4FQR - chains C and c of the 12 polymer chains in the assembly; structure by X-ray diffraction, 4.10 A resolution (low resolution: residue-level contacts below are approximate; hydrogen-bond / salt-bridge calls are withheld).

Chain C:
Protein: Hemagglutinin HA1 chain
From: Influenza A virus
Reference sequence: Q91MA7 (HEMA_I68A4); residues 11-329 here correspond to UniProt positions 27-345 (UniProt number = residue number + 16)
Amino-acid sequence (323 residues; each row starts with the number of its first residue):
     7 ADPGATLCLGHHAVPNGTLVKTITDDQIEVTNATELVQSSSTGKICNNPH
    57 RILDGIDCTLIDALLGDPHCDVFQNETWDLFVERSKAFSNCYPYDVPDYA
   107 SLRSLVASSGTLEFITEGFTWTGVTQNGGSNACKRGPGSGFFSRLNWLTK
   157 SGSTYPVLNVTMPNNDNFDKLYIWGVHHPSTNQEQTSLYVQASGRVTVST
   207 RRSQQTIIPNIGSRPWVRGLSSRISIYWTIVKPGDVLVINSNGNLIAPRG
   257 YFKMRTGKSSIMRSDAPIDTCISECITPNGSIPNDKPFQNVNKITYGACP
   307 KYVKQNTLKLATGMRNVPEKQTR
Unresolved in the structure: 7-8, 327-329
Differences from the reference sequence: expression tag (7-10)
Cystine bridges: Cys52-Cys277, Cys64-Cys76, Cys97-Cys139, Cys281-Cys305
Glycans and other covalent adducts: N-acetylglucosamine (NAG) linked to Asn38, Asn285; glycan linked to Asn165
Swiss-Prot annotation at these positions:
  - site: Arg329 (Cleavage)
  - glycosylation (N-linked (GlcNAc...) asparagine): Asn22, Asn38, Asn81, Asn165, Asn285

Chain c:
Protein: Broadly neutralizing antibody C05, heavy chain
From: Homo sapiens
Notes: fragment: Fab; antibody fragment or engineered binder
Amino-acid sequence (241 residues; numbered 1 to 216 plus 25 insertion-coded residues; the number before each row is that of its first residue; a row labelled like 27A-27E holds insertion residues (27A, then the next letters in order)):
     1 EVQLQESGGGLVQPGESLRLSCVGSGS
27A-27E SFGES
    28 TLSYYAVSWVRQAPGKGLEWLSIIN
   52A A
    53 GGGDIDYADSVEGRFTISRDNSKETLYLQM
82A-82C TNL
    83 RVEDTGVYYCAKHMSMQQ
100A-100P VVSAGWERADLVGDAF
   101 DVWGQGTMVTVSSASTKGPSVFPLAPSSKSTSGGTAALGCLVKDYFPEPV
   151 TVSWNSGALTSGVHTFPAVLQSSGLYSLSSVVTVPSSSLGTQTYICNVNH
   201 KPSNTKVDKRVEPKSC
Unresolved in the structure: 215-216
Modified / non-standard residues: Glu1 (pyroglutamic acid; PCA)
Cystine bridges: Cys22-Cys92, Cys140-Cys196
From the paper describing this entry:
  - mutagenesis - Y31A, Y31F: unchanged binding to Hemagglutinin HA1 chain (chain C)
  - mutagenesis - Y31L: decreased binding to Hemagglutinin HA1 chain (chain C)

How chain C and chain c interact:
Contacting residue pairs (38; chain C residue first):
  Tyr98(C) - Ala100D(c)
  Thr131(C) - Arg100H(c)
  Asn133(C) - Ala100I(c)
  Gly134(C) - Trp100F(c)
  Gly134(C) - Glu100G(c)
  Gly135(C) - Gly100E(c)
  Gly135(C) - Trp100F(c)
  Gly135(C) - Glu100G(c)
  Ser136(C) - Gly100E(c)
  Asn137(C) - Glu100G(c)
  Ser145(C) - Glu100G(c)
  Trp153(C) - Ala100D(c)
  Trp153(C) - Gly100E(c)
  Trp153(C) - Trp100F(c)
  Thr155(C) - Trp100F(c)
  Lys156(C) - Phe27B(c)
  Lys156(C) - Met98(c)
  His183(C) - Ala100D(c)
  Ser186(C) - Ser100C(c)
  Thr187(C) - Ser100C(c)
  Gln189(C) - Gly27C(c)
  Gln189(C) - Glu27D(c)
  Gln189(C) - Ser27E(c)
  Gln189(C) - Tyr31(c)
  Glu190(C) - Ser100C(c)
  Glu190(C) - Ala100D(c)
  Thr192(C) - Gly27C(c)
  Ser193(C) - Phe27B(c)
  Ser193(C) - Gly27C(c)
  Ser193(C) - Met98(c)
  Leu194(C) - Val100A(c)
  Leu194(C) - Ala100D(c)
  Leu194(C) - Trp100F(c)
  Leu226(C) - Val100B(c)
  Leu226(C) - Ala100D(c)
  Leu226(C) - Gly100E(c)
  Ser228(C) - Ser100C(c)
  Ser228(C) - Ala100D(c)

Overview:
The interface between chain C and chain c involves 21 residues on one side and 15 on the other. Covalently
linked N-acetylglucosamine: at Asn38(C) and Asn285(C). The paper reports that Y31L of chain c reduces binding
to Hemagglutinin HA1 chain (chain C); Y31A and Y31F of chain c leave binding to Hemagglutinin HA1 chain (chain
C) unchanged.
Chain C is Hemagglutinin HA1 chain (Influenza A virus) and chain c is Broadly neutralizing antibody C05, heavy
chain (Homo sapiens); the structure, Crystal structure of broadly neutralizing antibody C05 bound to H3
influenza hemagglutinin, was determined by X-ray diffraction, deposited together with 4FNK, 4FNL and 4FP8.
